Entry 6Q3G (electron microscopy, 3.80 A resolution); this record covers chains A9 and AK of the 668 polymer chains in the assembly.

# Chain A9
Name: Portal protein
From: Staphylococcus phage P68
Sequence (327 residues; each row starts with the number of its first residue):
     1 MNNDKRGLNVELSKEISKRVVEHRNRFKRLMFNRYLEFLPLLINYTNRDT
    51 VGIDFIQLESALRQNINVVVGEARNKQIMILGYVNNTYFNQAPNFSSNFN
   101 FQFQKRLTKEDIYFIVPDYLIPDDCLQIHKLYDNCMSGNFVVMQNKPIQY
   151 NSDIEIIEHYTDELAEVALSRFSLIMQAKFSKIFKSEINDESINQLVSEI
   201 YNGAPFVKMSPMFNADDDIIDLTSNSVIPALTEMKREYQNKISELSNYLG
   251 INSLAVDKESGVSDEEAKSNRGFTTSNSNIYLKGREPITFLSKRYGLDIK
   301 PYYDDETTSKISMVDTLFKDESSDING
Unresolved in the structure: 1-5, 84-103, 318

# Chain AK
Name: Major head protein
From: Staphylococcus phage P68
Reference sequence: Q859I3 (Q859I3_9CAUD); residue numbers follow UniProt; this construct covers 1-408
Sequence (408 residues; each row starts with the number of its first residue):
     1 MAQQSTKNETALLVAKSAKSALQDFNHDYSKSWTFGDKWDNSNTMFETFV
    51 NKYLFPKINETLLIDIALGNRFNWLAKEQDFIGQYSEEYVIMDTVPINMD
   101 LSKNEELMLKRNYPRMATKLYGNGIVKKQKFTLNNNDTRFNFQTLADATN
   151 YALGVYKKKISDINVLEEKEMRAMLVDYSLNQLSETNVRKATSKEDLASK
   201 VFEAILNLQNNSAKYNEVHRASGGAIGQYTTVSKLKDIVILTTDSLKSYL
   251 LDTKIANTFQIAGIDFTDHVISFDDLGGVFKVTKEFKLQNQDSIDFLRAY
   301 GDYQSQLGDTIPVGAVFTYDVSKLKEFTGNVEEIKPKSDLYAFILDINSI
   351 KYKRYTKGMLKPPFHNPEFDEVTHWIHYYSFKAISPFFNKILITDQDVNP
   401 KPEEELQE
Unresolved in the structure: 1-42, 397-408

# Interface between chain A9 and chain AK
Pairs across the interface - 54 pairs, chain A9 then chain AK:
  Arg29(A9) - Pro367(AK)  hydrogen bond (side chain-backbone)
  Arg29(A9) - Glu368(AK)
  Arg29(A9) - Asp370(AK)  salt bridge
  Phe32(A9) - Asn135(AK)
  Phe32(A9) - Arg139(AK)
  Asn33(A9) - Asn135(AK)
  Asn33(A9) - Asp370(AK)  hydrogen bond
  Leu36(A9) - Asn135(AK)
  Leu36(A9) - Arg139(AK)
  Arg63(A9) - Thr149(AK)
  Gln64(A9) - Ala146(AK)
  Gln64(A9) - Ala148(AK)
  Gln64(A9) - Thr149(AK)  hydrogen bond (backbone-side chain)
  Gln64(A9) - Asn150(AK)  hydrogen bond (backbone-backbone)
  Gln64(A9) - Ala152(AK)
  Asn65(A9) - Leu145(AK)  hydrogen bond (side chain-backbone)
  Asn65(A9) - Ala146(AK)  hydrogen bond (side chain-backbone)
  Asn65(A9) - Asp147(AK)
  Asn65(A9) - Ala148(AK)
  Asn65(A9) - Thr149(AK)  hydrogen bond (backbone-side chain)
  Asn65(A9) - Asn150(AK)  hydrogen bond (backbone-side chain)
  Ile66(A9) - Thr149(AK)  hydrogen bond (backbone-side chain)
  Ile66(A9) - Asn150(AK)
  Ile66(A9) - Leu153(AK)  hydrophobic
  Asn67(A9) - Asn150(AK)
  Leu81(A9) - Leu153(AK)  hydrophobic
  Gln149(A9) - Thr144(AK)
  Gln149(A9) - Ala146(AK)
  Tyr150(A9) - Lys57(AK)
  Tyr150(A9) - Ile58(AK)
  Tyr150(A9) - Asn59(AK)
  Tyr150(A9) - Thr144(AK)
  Asn151(A9) - Gln143(AK)
  Asn151(A9) - Thr144(AK)
  Asn151(A9) - Leu145(AK)
  Ser152(A9) - Phe142(AK)
  Ser152(A9) - Gln143(AK)  hydrogen bond (backbone-backbone)
  Ser152(A9) - Thr144(AK)  hydrogen bond (side chain-backbone)
  Ser152(A9) - Leu145(AK)  hydrogen bond (side chain-backbone)
  Ser152(A9) - Ala146(AK)  hydrogen bond (side chain-backbone)
  Ser152(A9) - Asp147(AK)
  Ser152(A9) - Ala148(AK)
  Asp153(A9) - Arg139(AK)  hydrogen bond (backbone-side chain)
  Asp153(A9) - Leu145(AK)
  Ile154(A9) - Arg139(AK)  hydrogen bond (backbone-side chain)
  Ile154(A9) - Leu145(AK)
  Glu155(A9) - Arg139(AK)
  Glu155(A9) - Phe140(AK)
  Glu155(A9) - Asn141(AK)
  Glu155(A9) - Leu145(AK)
  Ile157(A9) - Arg139(AK)
  Glu158(A9) - Asn136(AK)
  Glu158(A9) - Arg139(AK)
  Glu158(A9) - Phe140(AK)  hydrogen bond (side chain-backbone)
Other interface residues (no listed pair), chain A9 (24 interface residues in all): Leu30, Ala61, Leu62, Phe114, Ile156
Other interface residues (no listed pair), chain AK (25 interface residues in all): Pro56, Lys157, Ile160

# In short
The interface between chain A9 and chain AK involves 24 residues on one side and 25 on the other, with 16
hydrogen bonds and 1 salt bridge. Among the polar pairs are Arg29(A9)-Asp370(AK), Arg29(A9)-Pro367(AK) and
Asn33(A9)-Asp370(AK).
Chain A9 is Portal protein and chain AK is Major head protein, both from Staphylococcus phage P68; the
structure, Structure of native bacteriophage P68, was determined by electron microscopy (same publication as
6IAB, 6IAC, 6IAT, 6IAW and 6IB1).
